PDB entry 6YWV | electron microscopy, 3.03 A resolution | chains A and R of the 43 polymer chains in the assembly

== Chain A ==
Molecule: 23 S rRNA
Source organism: Neurospora crassa OR74A
Sequence (3464 nucleotides; each row starts with the number of its first residue; note: 28 numbers in that range are skipped by the numbering (no residue carries them; nothing is unmodelled there); a row labelled like 1655A-1655Z holds insertion residues (1655A, then the next letters in order)):
     1 AAAUGUAAUG GAUAUAAAGC UUAUGUUUAU AUAUAUAGAC AUAUAUAAGU AUAUAAAGAG
    61 ACUACUACCA AUAGCUACAC UAUGUAUUAA GGAGAGUAUA ACUUAAUUUA UGUUUAUGAU
   121 UUUAUCAUAC CCCUAAAAAU GACACCGAGG AGCAAGGGUC GGGUUAGCAU CCUGGUUCGU
   181 ACACCUUGGU GACCUAGGCU AGUACCAGGU CCCCCUCUAA GGGACUUGUC CCCCUCUAAG
   241 GGACUUGCGU CGGUCCUAUC CUAGGCCGAA UAGGUGAAUA AAUACUUACG GACGGCCUUG
   301 GUCUGUCCUA GAGGUUAUCA ACAUAUGAAC UCUUAGAGAA AUUACUUAAU AAACGAAGUG
   361 AAUUGAAAUA UCUUAUUAAC UUCAGGAAAA GAAAUCAAAC GAGAUUCUAU GAUUAGUGUG
   421 AACGAAAAUA GAGCAGCCUA UUAAAAUAAG UAAAAUGGCU UUAAAGCUGU UUGAAUAUUG
   481 UGGGGAACCU UCCUCAAAGG CUAAAUAUAA UACAUGAGUU ACAGAGAAAA GUACCGUGAG
   541 GGAAAGCUUU GAAAUAGUAG UUUUAUAAGC AGCUCAAGCA AUAAGAAAGC GAGAGCGUAC
   601 CUUUUGCAUA AUGGGUCACC AAGUUAAUUU UAGAUGCGAG CGAAUUUAUU UAUGUUUUUA
   661 CUGAUUAAAC AAUAUAAUGA AUCAUAAUUA UUUUUGUAAC GAGUAUUAGU AUUAAAUCUU
   721 AAUUUAAUAU UAGUAUAAGU UUUCAGUAUG GCGGCUACAU AGCAUAAUCU AUGCAGCCAG
   781 CCAAUAAUUG GAUUUCCAAU CCAAUUUCGG UAAUAAAUAG AUGUGCAUAG UUAAACCGAU
   841 CAUUAAAAUA AUGAAUAGUG UCUAAAGUUA GACCCGAAGC CUGGUGAUCU UACUAUAGUC
   901 AGGACUAUAA AGGUCCGAAC GGGUUAUCGU UGCAAAGAUA UCCGAAGAAC UAUGGUAAGC
   961 GAGUGAAAGA CAACACUGAC UAGGAUAGCU GGUUUUCUGC GAAACCUAUA AUAGUAGGCA
  1021 AUUUAAGUAA CAUCUUAGUA GGUACAGAAC UUAAUCUCAG ACAAGAUGUA GAUUUUCAUA
  1081 CCUAUGUUUA GGUAUGAAAU GCAUUUUUUU UUGUAUACAU CGGGGGAUCG UGAAGAUUUU
  1141 AUCGGUGAGU AUGUAGACUC GGAAUGACAA AGAUGAAUCU UGAAUAAUCA GACAUAGAAU
  1201 GAUAAGGUUG UAUGUCAAAA GGGAAACAGC CCAGAACAAG AGUUAAGGUU CCAAAAUUAU
  1261 UAUUAAGUGA AAUAAAGAAA GUUUUUAUAU AAGUCGACAA GAAGAUGGGC UUGGAAGCAG
  1321 CCAUAAUUUA AAGAUCUCGU AACAGAGCAC UUGUUAAAUC UUAAAAGCAU CGAAAAUUUA
  1381 ACGGAUCUAA AUAAUAUACC GAAACCUUGU CCAUAUGUAA CAUUAGUAAU AAUAUGCUAU
  1441 UAAUGUUAUU UGAUGGGGUA GCAGAACGUU GAGUGAAUCU UAGAUUUUUU UUUUAUAACU
  1501 AAAUAUAGAU GAUAACUCAA GUGAGAAUGG UGACAUGAGU AACAAAAAAG AGUUUAAGGU
  1561 ACCUAAAAGG UAUCUUAGAG UCUCGCCUAA AGCUUAUGGC UACGUCAAGU AACGGCCUCU
  1621 AAGUUUAUAA UCUGAAGAUU AUGACGAUGA GAAAA
1655A-1655Z UAACGCGCAGAAGUGCGCUGCUUUGA
1656A-1656B UA
  1676 CUU
  1687 AUGGUACCAA CAUUUAAAAG UGAAAAUUGU GCAGGAAGGA UCAGUAUCCU UUCAUUCUUA
  1747 UGUGGGGGAG UGGACAAAAC UGAACAGAGU GUAUCUGAAC ACAGAUGAGU CCACACCCCC
  1807 CCCCAUGUAA UGAAUGAAUG ACAAACCGUA CCUAGAAUCU GAAACAAGUA AGCUAGUAGA
  1867 GAAUACGAAG GCGUGAAUGA GAUAACAAUC AUAAAGGAAC UCGGCAAACU AACUACCGUA
  1927 ACUUAGGGAU AAGGAGAGCU CAUUAGUCUC GAUUAAUACG AGUAAAAAGG AAGAAGCAUG
  1987 GAAUAUUGUU GUACGACUGU UUAAUUAAAA CAAAGCACUU UGCAAAAAGA CGAUAAGUCU
  2047 AAGUAUUGAG UGUGAUUUCU GCCCGAUGCC GGCUGGUUAA CGAAUUUUCU AAAUUGAAAA
  2107 AAAAUUUGGU UUCAGAGGAA CCCCCGGUUA AUGGCGGCCU UAGCGUGAGG GUCCUAAGGU
  2167 AGCGAAAUGC CUUGGCCGUU AAAUGCGGUC UUGCAUGAAU GAUGUAACGA UACAACAGCU
  2227 GUCUCUAUGA UUGACUCAGU GAAAUUGGAA UAACUGUGCA GAUACAGUUU ACCUCUAGUU
  2287 AGACGAGAAG ACCCUAUGCA GCUUUACUGU UACUAAUUAU UGAAUACGAU UCUGAAAAUU
  2347 UCCAGUGUAA AAGGUAAUCG AUAAGAUAUA AUUGAAACAC CUUUAUUUUU CUAUCGUAUU
  2407 AUUAAACCUU AAAUUAAGGA ACAAUUGUUA GAAGACAGUU UAUGCGGGGC ACAGGCCCCA
  2467 UAAAGAGUAA AUGGGUGUGU CUAAAAUUUA UAAAUUUAUG UUUGCAAUUU UUUAUAGUGA
  2527 UUAUAUAUCA AAUCAUCUUU AUGCUAUUCA UAGAGUGUAU UUAUUAUAUU CCUUGGGUAC
  2587 AGUAUAAAAA UUAUAUAUGU AUUAAUUUAC AUAUAUUUUU UCUAAGAAAU UAGGUAAGAU
  2647 UUUGUUUAUA GAGAAAUUAG AUGUAAAAAA AAAAUCUUAU GAGGGCGGUA UUUAAUAAUC
  2707 CGCUUCUAAU AUUUUUUUGU AGUUAUUAUU AUAAAUUUAA UAAUAAUCAU GUUUAUUACU
  2767 UAAAAAGCUU AAUGGCUUAA UCUUGCCUUA CUGUUUGAUU AACAACAAAU CUUACAGUCG
  2827 CGUAAGCGGG GCAUAGGAUC ACAAGAUACA AAAAGGAAAG AUCUUGGAUU UUUGGAAAAG
  2887 CUACGCUAGG GAUAACAGGC UAAUUUGCGC AAGAGUGUAC AAAAUGAGUG CGCGGUUUGG
  2947 CACCUCGAUG UCGGCUUGAC UAAUCCUCAU GGAUGCAGAA ACUAUGUAGG GUACGACUGU
  3007 UCGUCGAUUA AAAAGUUACA UGAGCUGGGU UAAAUACGUC GUGAGACAGU AUGGUUUCUA
  3067 UCUUCUAGAG GGAAUUAGAA UAUAAUAAGG AUUAACCUUU GUACGAAAGG AACAUGGGGU
  3127 ACUAUUGUUA UACCUAGUUG UAUAACAGUU UUAUUAACCU CUGGUUUACC UGUUGUUUAU
  3187 GUGCCUUAUA UUAAUUUCAU GUGUGAUGCU CCGCAAGGAU AUUACAGGGA UGUUACCGUC
  3247 ACUUGAGUAA AUACAAUAGC AUAAGCAUGG CAGGAAAGCU AAGUUAGUCA AAAAUAAGUG
  3307 CUGAAAGCAU AUAGGCACGA AAUUUACCUU AAGAUAUUUC UUAAAUAUAC GUAAGAAAAU
  3367 AUUACGUUAA UAGGCUUAGU UUGUAAUAAU CUAGAGAUUU UAAGGAACUA AGUACUAAUU
  3427 UUAUAAAAAA CUGAAUGAUU AAUAUAUCUU ACAUUUUC
Disordered / not traced: 1-4, 35-40, 121-309, 646-817, 1084-1089, 1126-1138, 1433-1437, 1655A-1655Z, 1656A-1656B, 1687, 1728-1828, 1918-1919, 1943-1980, 2066-2207, 2336-2398, 2449-2459, 2493-2504, 2525-2528, 2557-2579, 2599-2628, 2695-2703, 2738-2743, 3138-3147, 3194-3231, 3391-3407, 3460-3464
Metal / ion sites: Mg2+ site 1 near A105 (its only coordinating residue here); Mg2+ site 2 near A328 (its only coordinating residue here); Mg2+ site 3 near A335 (its only coordinating residue here); Mg2+ site 4: A335, G336; K+ site 1 near A367 (its only coordinating residue here); Mg2+ site 5 near G411 (its only coordinating residue here); K+ site 2 near A415 (its only coordinating residue here); Mg2+ site 6: A453, G466; Mg2+ site 7 near A453 (its only coordinating residue here); K+ site 3 near A465 (its only coordinating residue here); Mg2+ site 8: A486, A2859; Mg2+ site 9 near A497 (its only coordinating residue here); 99 more Mg2+ sites not listed; 19 more K+ sites not listed
Small-molecule neighbours:
  - NAD (nicotinamide-adenine-dinucleotide): A2755, G2757, U2759, U2760
  - spermine (SPM): U1249, U1250, C1251, A1270, A1271, C1382, G1383, G1384, A1385, U1392

== Chain R ==
Name: Uncharacterized protein
Source organism: Neurospora crassa OR74A
UniProtKB: Q1K730 (Q1K730_NEUCR); residues 1-447 here = UniProt positions 1-447
Chain sequence (447 residues; row label = number of the first residue in the row):
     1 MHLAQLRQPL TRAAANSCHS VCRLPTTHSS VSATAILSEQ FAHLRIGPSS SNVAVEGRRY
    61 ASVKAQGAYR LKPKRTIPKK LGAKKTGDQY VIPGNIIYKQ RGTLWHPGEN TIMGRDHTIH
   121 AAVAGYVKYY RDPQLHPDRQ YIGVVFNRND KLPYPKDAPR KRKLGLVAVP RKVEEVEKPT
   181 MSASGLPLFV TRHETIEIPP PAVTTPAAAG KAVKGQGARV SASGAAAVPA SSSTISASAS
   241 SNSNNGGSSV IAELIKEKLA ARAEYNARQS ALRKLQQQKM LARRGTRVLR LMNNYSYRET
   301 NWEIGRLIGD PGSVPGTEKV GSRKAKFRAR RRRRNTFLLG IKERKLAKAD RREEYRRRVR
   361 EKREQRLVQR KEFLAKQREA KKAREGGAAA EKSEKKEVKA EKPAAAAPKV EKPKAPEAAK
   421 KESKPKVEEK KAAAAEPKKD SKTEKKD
Disordered / not traced: 1-74, 197-247, 357-447

== How chain A and chain R interact ==
Contacting residue pairs - 150 pairs, chain A then chain R:
  A845(A) - Asn301(R)  phosphate contact
  A846(A) - Arg298(R)  salt bridge to the phosphate
  A846(A) - Thr300(R)  sugar contact
  A846(A) - Asn301(R)  hydrogen bond to the phosphate
  A846(A) - Trp302(R)  stacking on the base
  U849(A) - Lys172(R)  base contact
  A850(A) - Lys172(R)  salt bridge to the phosphate
  G1038(A) - Gly87(R)  base contact
  U1039(A) - Thr86(R)  base contact
  U1039(A) - Gly87(R)  hydrogen bond to the sugar
  U1039(A) - Tyr129(R)  sugar contact
  A1040(A) - Ala83(R)  sugar contact
  A1040(A) - Tyr98(R)  phosphate contact
  A1040(A) - Trp105(R)  phosphate contact
  A1040(A) - Tyr129(R)  sugar contact
  G1041(A) - Tyr98(R)  hydrogen bond to the phosphate
  G1041(A) - Trp105(R)  hydrogen bond to the phosphate
  C1168(A) - Thr86(R)  hydrogen bond to the base
  C1168(A) - Gln89(R)  hydrogen bond to the sugar
  A1169(A) - Gln89(R)  sugar contact
  A1170(A) - Arg148(R)  hydrogen bond to the sugar
  G2461(A) - Arg75(R)  salt bridge to the phosphate
  C2462(A) - Arg75(R)  salt bridge to the phosphate
  C2462(A) - Ile77(R)  phosphate contact
  C2463(A) - Thr76(R)  phosphate contact
  C2463(A) - Lys79(R)  phosphate contact
  C2464(A) - Lys79(R)  salt bridge to the phosphate
  A2472(A) - Lys80(R)  sugar contact
  A2472(A) - Leu81(R)  sugar contact
  G2473(A) - Pro78(R)  sugar contact
  G2473(A) - Lys80(R)  hydrogen bond to the phosphate
  U2474(A) - Pro78(R)  phosphate contact
  U2505(A) - Ile255(R)  base contact
  U2505(A) - Leu259(R)  sugar contact
  G2506(A) - Lys258(R)  salt bridge to the phosphate
  G2506(A) - Arg262(R)  salt bridge to the phosphate
  G2506(A) - Lys324(R)  base contact
  G2506(A) - Phe327(R)  base contact
  G2506(A) - Arg328(R)  base contact
  G2506(A) - Arg331(R)  hydrogen bond to the sugar
  C2535(A) - Lys258(R)  salt bridge to the phosphate
  C2535(A) - Tyr265(R)  sugar contact
  A2536(A) - Arg262(R)  salt bridge to the phosphate
  A2536(A) - Tyr265(R)  sugar contact
  A2537(A) - Ser322(R)  hydrogen bond to the phosphate
  A2537(A) - Lys324(R)  hydrogen bond to the base
  A2537(A) - Ala325(R)  phosphate contact
  A2537(A) - Arg328(R)  salt bridge to the phosphate
  A2538(A) - Ser322(R)  phosphate contact
  A2538(A) - Arg323(R)  hydrogen bond to the phosphate
  A2538(A) - Lys324(R)  hydrogen bond to the phosphate
  U2539(A) - Arg323(R)  salt bridge to the phosphate
  U2539(A) - Lys324(R)  base contact
  C2540(A) - Arg323(R)  salt bridge to the phosphate
  C2540(A) - Phe327(R)  base contact
  A2541(A) - Arg323(R)  salt bridge to the phosphate
  A2541(A) - Phe327(R)  sugar contact
  A2541(A) - Arg330(R)  sugar contact
  C2543(A) - Arg330(R)  salt bridge to the phosphate
  U2544(A) - Arg331(R)  hydrogen bond to the base
  U2544(A) - Arg334(R)  salt bridge to the phosphate
  U2545(A) - Leu338(R)  sugar contact
  U2545(A) - Lys342(R)  base contact
  U2546(A) - Lys342(R)  salt bridge to the phosphate
  U2548(A) - Lys342(R)  base contact
  U2548(A) - Lys345(R)  base contact
  U2548(A) - Leu346(R)  sugar contact
  G2549(A) - Arg352(R)  salt bridge to the phosphate
  G2581(A) - Arg352(R)  phosphate contact
  G2581(A) - Arg356(R)  salt bridge to the phosphate
  G2582(A) - Arg356(R)  salt bridge to the phosphate
  U2597(A) - Lys345(R)  phosphate contact
  U2598(A) - Ile341(R)  sugar contact
  U2598(A) - Arg344(R)  hydrogen bond to the phosphate
  U2598(A) - Lys345(R)  salt bridge to the phosphate
  U2684(A) - Lys151(R)  salt bridge to the phosphate
  U2684(A) - Pro155(R)  sugar contact
  A2685(A) - Ala158(R)  sugar contact
  A2685(A) - Pro159(R)  sugar contact
  A2685(A) - Lys161(R)  salt bridge to the phosphate
  U2686(A) - Pro159(R)  sugar contact
  U2686(A) - Arg162(R)  base contact
  G2687(A) - Pro159(R)  phosphate contact
  C2707(A) - Asn147(R)  phosphate contact
  A2715(A) - Asp157(R)  sugar contact
  U2716(A) - Asp157(R)  sugar contact
  G2780(A) - Arg101(R)  hydrogen bond to the sugar
  G2780(A) - Gly102(R)  base contact
  G2780(A) - Leu104(R)  sugar contact
  G2781(A) - Gly102(R)  sugar contact
  G2781(A) - Thr103(R)  hydrogen bond to the sugar
  C2782(A) - Thr103(R)  sugar contact
  C2782(A) - His106(R)  salt bridge to the phosphate
  C2782(A) - Arg139(R)  phosphate contact
  U2783(A) - Arg139(R)  salt bridge to the phosphate
  U2784(A) - Leu135(R)  base contact
  U2784(A) - His136(R)  hydrogen bond to the base
  U2784(A) - Pro137(R)  base contact
  U2784(A) - Arg139(R)  sugar contact
  A2786(A) - Thr103(R)  hydrogen bond to the base
  A2786(A) - His117(R)  base contact
  G2803(A) - Ile92(R)  phosphate contact
  G2803(A) - Pro93(R)  hydrogen bond to the sugar
  G2803(A) - Gly94(R)  hydrogen bond to the base
  G2803(A) - Asn95(R)  hydrogen bond to the sugar
  G2803(A) - His120(R)  base contact
  A2804(A) - Ile92(R)  phosphate contact
  A2804(A) - Asn95(R)  phosphate contact
  A2804(A) - Ile96(R)  hydrogen bond to the sugar
  U2805(A) - Lys84(R)  phosphate contact
  U2805(A) - Ile96(R)  sugar contact
  U2805(A) - Lys99(R)  hydrogen bond to the sugar
  U2806(A) - Lys80(R)  salt bridge to the phosphate
  U2806(A) - Ala83(R)  base contact
  U2806(A) - Lys84(R)  salt bridge to the phosphate
  U2806(A) - Thr86(R)  base contact
  U2806(A) - Gln89(R)  hydrogen bond to the base
  A2808(A) - Lys80(R)  hydrogen bond to the phosphate
  C2809(A) - Ile77(R)  sugar contact
  C2809(A) - Lys80(R)  salt bridge to the phosphate
  U2816(A) - Arg115(R)  phosphate contact
  U2816(A) - Asp116(R)  hydrogen bond to the sugar
  C2817(A) - Gly114(R)  phosphate contact
  C2817(A) - Arg115(R)  salt bridge to the phosphate
  C2817(A) - Asp116(R)  sugar contact
  C2817(A) - Thr118(R)  sugar contact
  C2817(A) - His120(R)  hydrogen bond to the sugar
  U2818(A) - Gly114(R)  phosphate contact
  U2818(A) - Arg115(R)  hydrogen bond to the phosphate
  U2818(A) - His120(R)  sugar contact
  G2823(A) - Arg306(R)  phosphate contact
  U2824(A) - Arg306(R)  salt bridge to the phosphate
  U2824(A) - Pro311(R)  phosphate contact
  C2825(A) - Pro311(R)  phosphate contact
  C2825(A) - Gly312(R)  hydrogen bond to the phosphate
  C2825(A) - Ser313(R)  hydrogen bond to the phosphate
  C2825(A) - Val314(R)  phosphate contact
  G2826(A) - Gly312(R)  phosphate contact
  G2837(A) - Arg115(R)  phosphate contact
  C2838(A) - His117(R)  hydrogen bond to the sugar
  A2839(A) - Arg101(R)  sugar contact
  A2839(A) - Arg115(R)  salt bridge to the phosphate
  A2839(A) - Asp116(R)  sugar contact
  A2839(A) - His117(R)  sugar contact
  U2840(A) - Lys79(R)  hydrogen bond to the sugar
  U2840(A) - Arg101(R)  hydrogen bond to the sugar
  U2840(A) - Arg115(R)  salt bridge to the phosphate
  A2854(A) - Asn294(R)  sugar contact
  C2855(A) - Asn293(R)  phosphate contact
  C2855(A) - Asn294(R)  phosphate contact
Other interface residues (no listed pair), chain A (74 interface residues in all): C836, A1008, U2507, C2793, U2819
Other interface residues (no listed pair), chain R (87 interface residues in all): Lys85, Asp88, Ile112, Ala261, Met292, Thr317, Lys319, Arg332

== Overview ==
Chain A and chain R form an interface of 74 and 87 residues respectively, with 34 hydrogen bonds, 31 salt
bridges and 1 aromatic stacking contact. Polar contacts include C1168(A)-Thr86(R), A2537(A)-Lys324(R) and
U2544(A)-Arg331(R). Ligands of chain A: NAD and spermine.
Chain A is 23 S rRNA and chain R is Uncharacterized protein, both from Neurospora crassa OR74A; the structure,
The structure of the Atp25 bound assembly intermediate of the mitoribosome from Neurospora crassa, was
determined by electron microscopy, deposited together with 6YW5, 6YWE, 6YWS, 6YWX and 6YWY.
